Entry 6CA0 (electron microscopy, 5.75 A resolution (low resolution: residue-level contacts below are approximate; hydrogen-bond / salt-bridge calls are withheld)); this record covers chains D and E of the 10 polymer chains in the assembly.

Chain D:
Molecule: DNA-directed RNA polymerase subunit beta'
Source organism: Escherichia coli (strain K12)
Notes: EC 2.7.7.6
UniProtKB: P0A8T7 (RPOC_ECOLI); numbering as in UniProt (aligned over 1-1407)
Amino-acid sequence (1407 residues; each row starts with the number of its first residue):
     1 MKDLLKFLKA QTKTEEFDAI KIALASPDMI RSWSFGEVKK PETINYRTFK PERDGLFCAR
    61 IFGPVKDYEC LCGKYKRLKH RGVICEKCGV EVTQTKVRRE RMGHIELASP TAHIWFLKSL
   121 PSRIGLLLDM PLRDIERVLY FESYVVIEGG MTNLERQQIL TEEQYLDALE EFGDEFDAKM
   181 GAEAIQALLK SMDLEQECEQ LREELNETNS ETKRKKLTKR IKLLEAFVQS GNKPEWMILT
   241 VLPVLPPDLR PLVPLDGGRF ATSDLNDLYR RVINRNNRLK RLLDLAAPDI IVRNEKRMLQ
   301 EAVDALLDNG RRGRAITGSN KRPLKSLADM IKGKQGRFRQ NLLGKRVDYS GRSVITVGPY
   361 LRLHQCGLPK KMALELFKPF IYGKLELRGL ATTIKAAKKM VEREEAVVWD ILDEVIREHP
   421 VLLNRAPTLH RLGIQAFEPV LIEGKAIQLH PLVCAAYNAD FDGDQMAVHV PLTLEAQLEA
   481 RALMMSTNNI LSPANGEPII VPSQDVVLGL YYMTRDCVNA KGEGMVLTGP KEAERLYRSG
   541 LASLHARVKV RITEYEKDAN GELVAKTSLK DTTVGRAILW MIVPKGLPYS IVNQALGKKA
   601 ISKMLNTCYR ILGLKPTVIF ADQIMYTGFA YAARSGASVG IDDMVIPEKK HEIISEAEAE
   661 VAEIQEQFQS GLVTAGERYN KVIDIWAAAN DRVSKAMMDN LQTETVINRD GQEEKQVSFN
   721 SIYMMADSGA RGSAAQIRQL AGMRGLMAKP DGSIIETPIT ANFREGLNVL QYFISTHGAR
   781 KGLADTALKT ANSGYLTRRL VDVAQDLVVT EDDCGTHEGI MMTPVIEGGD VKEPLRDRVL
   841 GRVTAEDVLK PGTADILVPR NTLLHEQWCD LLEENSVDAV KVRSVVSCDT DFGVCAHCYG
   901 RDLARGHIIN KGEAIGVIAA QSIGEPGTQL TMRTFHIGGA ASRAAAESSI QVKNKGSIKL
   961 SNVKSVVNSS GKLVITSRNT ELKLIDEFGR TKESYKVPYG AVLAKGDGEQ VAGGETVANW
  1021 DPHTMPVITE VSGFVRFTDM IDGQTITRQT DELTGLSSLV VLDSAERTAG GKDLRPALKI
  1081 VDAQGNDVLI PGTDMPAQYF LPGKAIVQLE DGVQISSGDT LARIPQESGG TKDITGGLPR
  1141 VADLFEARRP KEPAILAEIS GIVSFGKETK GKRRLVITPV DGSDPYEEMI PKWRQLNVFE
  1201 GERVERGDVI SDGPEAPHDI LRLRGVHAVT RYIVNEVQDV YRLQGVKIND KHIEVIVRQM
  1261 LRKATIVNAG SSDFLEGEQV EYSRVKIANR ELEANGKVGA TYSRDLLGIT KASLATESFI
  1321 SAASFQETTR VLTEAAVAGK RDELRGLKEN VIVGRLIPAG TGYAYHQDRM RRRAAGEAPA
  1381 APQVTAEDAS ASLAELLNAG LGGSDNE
Disordered / not traced: 1-13, 933-943, 1377-1407
Bound ions: Zn2+ site 1: Cys70, Cys72, Cys88; Mg2+: Asp460, Asp462, Asp464; Zn2+ site 2: Cys814, Cys888, Cys898
Swiss-Prot annotation at these positions:
  - binding site (Zn(2+)): Cys70, Cys72, Cys85, Cys88, Cys814, Cys888, Cys895, Cys898
  - binding site (Mg(2+)): Asp460, Asp462, Asp464
  - modified residue: Lys983 (N6-acetyllysine)
  - mutagenesis: Gln504 (Q504P: Resistant to antibiotics salinamide A and B), Asn690 (N690D: Resistant to antibiotics salinamide A and B), Met697 (M697V: Resistant to antibiotics salinamide A and B), Ala735 (A735T: Resistant to antibiotics salinamide A and B), Arg738 (R738C/H/P/S: Resistant to antibiotics salinamide A and B), Ala748 (A748E: Resistant to antibiotics salinamide A and B), Pro758 (P758S/T: Resistant to antibiotics salinamide A and B), Phe763 (F763C: Resistant to antibiotics salinamide A and B), Ser775 (S775A: Resistant to antibiotics salinamide A and B), Ala779 (A779T/V: Resistant to antibiotics salinamide A and B), Arg780 (R780C: Resistant to antibiotics salinamide A and B), Gly782 (G782A/C: Resistant to antibiotics salinamide A and B), 1 further mutagenesis entry in UniProt

Chain E:
Molecule: DNA-directed RNA polymerase subunit omega
Source organism: Escherichia coli (strain K12)
Notes: EC 2.7.7.6
UniProtKB: P0A800 (RPOZ_ECOLI); residue numbers follow UniProt; this construct covers 1-91
Amino-acid sequence (91 residues; numbered 1 to 91; the number before each row is that of its first residue):
     1 MARVTVQDAV EKIGNRFDLV LVAARRARQM QVGGKDPLVP EENDKTTVIA LREIEEGLIN
    61 NQILDVRERQ EQQEQEAAEL QAVTAIAEGR R
Disordered / not traced: 1, 78-91

Interface between chain D and chain E:
Pairs across the interface (41; chain D residue first):
  His364(D) - Ala2(E)
  Glu414(D) - Lys45(E)
  Arg417(D) - Glu42(E)
  Arg417(D) - Asn43(E)
  Arg417(D) - Asp44(E)
  Glu418(D) - Asn43(E)
  Glu418(D) - Asp44(E)
  Glu418(D) - Lys45(E)
  Glu418(D) - Val48(E)
  Leu474(D) - Ala24(E)
  Leu474(D) - Ala27(E)
  Leu474(D) - Arg28(E)
  Leu474(D) - Gln31(E)
  Leu474(D) - Thr46(E)
  Leu474(D) - Thr47(E)
  Glu475(D) - Ala24(E)
  Glu475(D) - Arg28(E)
  Gln477(D) - Thr47(E)
  Leu478(D) - Val20(E)
  Leu478(D) - Ala24(E)
  Leu478(D) - Thr47(E)
  Arg481(D) - Arg3(E)
  Arg481(D) - Thr47(E)
  Ala482(D) - Val20(E)
  Leu483(D) - Arg16(E)
  Leu483(D) - Phe17(E)
  Leu483(D) - Val20(E)
  Leu614(D) - Thr5(E)
  Lys615(D) - Val4(E)
  Lys615(D) - Thr5(E)
  Arg905(D) - Val10(E)
  Arg905(D) - Gly14(E)
  Asn910(D) - Gly14(E)
  Asn910(D) - Asn15(E)
  Asn910(D) - Arg16(E)
  Lys911(D) - Asn15(E)
  Glu913(D) - Phe17(E)
  Gly1360(D) - Phe17(E)
  Thr1361(D) - Phe17(E)
  Thr1361(D) - Asp18(E)
  Ala1364(D) - Asp18(E)
Interface residues without a listed pair, chain D (25 interface residues in all): Val415, Glu479, Thr487, Asn488, Ala904
Interface residues without a listed pair, chain E (23 interface residues in all): Leu51

Overview:
Chain D and chain E form an interface of 25 and 23 residues respectively. Cys70(D), Cys72(D) and Cys88(D)
coordinate Zn2+ site 1. Curated annotation (UniProt) lists 8 Zn2+-binding residues, 3 Mg2+-binding residues
and 13 mutagenesis sites on chain D.
Chain D is DNA-directed RNA polymerase subunit beta' and chain E is DNA-directed RNA polymerase subunit omega,
both from Escherichia coli (strain K12); the structure, Cryo-EM structure of E. coli RNAP sigma70 open
complex, was determined by electron microscopy together with 6C9Y from the same study.
